Entry 8AA0 (electron microscopy, 3.20 A resolution); this record covers chains A and I of the 8 polymer chains in the assembly.

# Chain A (and I)
Name: SusC homolog
Organism: Bacteroides thetaiotaomicron VPI-5482
Notes: chain I of this document is another copy of the same molecule, construct and numbering; everything in this record applies to it too
UniProtKB: Q8A6W3 (Q8A6W3_BACTN); residues -24 to 1016 here correspond to UniProt positions 1-1041 (UniProt number = residue number + 25)
Chain sequence (1041 residues; each row starts with the number of its first residue; numbers below 1 keep their minus sign (Met-24 is residue -24)):
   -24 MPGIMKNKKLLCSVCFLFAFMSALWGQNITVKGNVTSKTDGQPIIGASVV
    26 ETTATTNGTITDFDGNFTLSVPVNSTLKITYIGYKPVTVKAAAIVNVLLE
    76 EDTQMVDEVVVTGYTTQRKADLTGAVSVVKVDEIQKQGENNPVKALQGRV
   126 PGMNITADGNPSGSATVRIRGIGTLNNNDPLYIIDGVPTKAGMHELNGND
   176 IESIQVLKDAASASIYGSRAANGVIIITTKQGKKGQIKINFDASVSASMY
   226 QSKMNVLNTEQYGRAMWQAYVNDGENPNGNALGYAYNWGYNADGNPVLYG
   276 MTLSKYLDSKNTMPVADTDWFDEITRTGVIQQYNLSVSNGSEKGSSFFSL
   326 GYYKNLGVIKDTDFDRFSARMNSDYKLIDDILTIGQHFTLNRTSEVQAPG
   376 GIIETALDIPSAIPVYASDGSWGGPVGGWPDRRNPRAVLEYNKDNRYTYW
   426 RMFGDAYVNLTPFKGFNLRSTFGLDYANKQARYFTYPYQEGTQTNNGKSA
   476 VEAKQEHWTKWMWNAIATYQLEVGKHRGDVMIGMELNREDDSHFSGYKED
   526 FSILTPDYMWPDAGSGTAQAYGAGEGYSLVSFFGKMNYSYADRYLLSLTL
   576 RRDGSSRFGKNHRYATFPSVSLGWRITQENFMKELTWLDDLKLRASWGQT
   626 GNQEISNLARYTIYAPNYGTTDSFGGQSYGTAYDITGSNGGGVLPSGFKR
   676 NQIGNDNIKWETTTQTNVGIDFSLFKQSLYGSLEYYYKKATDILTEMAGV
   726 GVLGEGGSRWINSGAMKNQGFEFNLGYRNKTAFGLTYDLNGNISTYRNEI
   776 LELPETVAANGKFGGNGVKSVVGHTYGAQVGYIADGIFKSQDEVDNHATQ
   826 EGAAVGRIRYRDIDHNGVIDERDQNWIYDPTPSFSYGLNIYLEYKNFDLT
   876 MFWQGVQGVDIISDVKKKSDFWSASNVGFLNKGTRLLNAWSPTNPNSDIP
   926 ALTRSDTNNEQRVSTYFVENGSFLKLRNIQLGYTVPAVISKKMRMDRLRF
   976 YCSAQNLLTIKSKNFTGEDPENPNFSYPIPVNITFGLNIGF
Unresolved in the structure: -24 to 92
Ion coordination: Mg2+: Asp837, Asp839, Asn841, Val843, Asp848
Residues lining bound ligands:
  - beta-D-fructofuranose (FRU), molecule 1: Ala166, Gly167, His169, Glu170, Glu370, Gln372, Tyr422, Tyr424, Lys454, Glu481, Trp483, Asp516, Glu550
  - beta-D-fructofuranose (FRU), molecule 2: Glu379, Thr380, Asp406, Arg407, Gln468, Phe649, Asn901, Val902

# How chain A and chain I interact
Contacting residue pairs (108):
  Ile212(A) - Lys318(I)
  Ile212(A) - Lys351(I)
  Ile212(A) - Leu352(I)  hydrophobic
  Ile214(A) - Leu352(I)  hydrophobic
  Ile214(A) - Leu357(I)  hydrophobic
  Ile214(A) - Ile359(I)  hydrophobic
  Val312(A) - Tyr350(I)  hydrophobic
  Val312(A) - Leu352(I)  hydrophobic
  Asn314(A) - Lys318(I)  hydrogen bond (side chain-backbone)
  Asn314(A) - Gly319(I)
  Asn314(A) - Tyr350(I)
  Gly315(A) - Lys318(I)
  Ser316(A) - Lys318(I)
  Lys318(A) - Ile212(I)
  Lys318(A) - Asn314(I)  hydrogen bond (backbone-side chain)
  Lys318(A) - Gly315(I)
  Lys318(A) - Ser316(I)
  Lys318(A) - Gly319(I)  hydrogen bond (side chain-backbone)
  Gly319(A) - Asn314(I)
  Gly319(A) - Lys318(I)  hydrogen bond (backbone-side chain)
  Ser321(A) - Tyr350(I)
  Phe322(A) - Tyr350(I)
  Phe323(A) - Tyr350(I)
  Phe323(A) - Gln361(I)
  Met346(A) - Gln361(I)
  Met346(A) - Phe363(I)  hydrophobic
  Tyr350(A) - Ile212(I)  hydrophobic
  Tyr350(A) - Val312(I)  hydrophobic
  Tyr350(A) - Asn314(I)
  Tyr350(A) - Ser321(I)
  Tyr350(A) - Phe322(I)
  Tyr350(A) - Phe323(I)
  Lys351(A) - Ile212(I)
  Leu352(A) - Ile212(I)  hydrophobic
  Leu352(A) - Ile214(I)  hydrophobic
  Ile353(A) - Arg969(I)
  Ile353(A) - Phe1016(I)
  Leu357(A) - Ile214(I)  hydrophobic
  Ile359(A) - Ile214(I)  hydrophobic
  Gln361(A) - Phe323(I)
  Gln361(A) - Met346(I)
  Phe363(A) - Met346(I)  hydrophobic
  Phe363(A) - Phe363(I)  hydrophobic
  Phe363(A) - Leu365(I)  hydrophobic
  Leu365(A) - Phe363(I)  hydrophobic
  Trp425(A) - Leu449(I)  hydrophobic
  Trp425(A) - Tyr451(I)
  Met427(A) - Met427(I)  hydrophobic
  Ala431(A) - Phe323(I)  hydrophobic
  Tyr451(A) - Trp425(I)
  Tyr451(A) - Asn453(I)  hydrogen bond
  Asn453(A) - Tyr451(I)  hydrogen bond
  Asn453(A) - Asn453(I)
  Asn453(A) - His482(I)
  Gln455(A) - His482(I)
  Gln455(A) - Phe519(I)
  Ala478(A) - Phe519(I)  hydrophobic
  Gln480(A) - Gln480(I)
  Gln480(A) - His482(I)  hydrogen bond
  Gln480(A) - Phe519(I)
  His482(A) - Asn453(I)
  His482(A) - Gln455(I)
  His482(A) - Gln480(I)  hydrogen bond
  Phe519(A) - Gln455(I)
  Phe519(A) - Ala478(I)  hydrophobic
  Phe519(A) - Gln480(I)
  Tyr522(A) - Ala545(I)
  Lys523(A) - Gln544(I)
  Tyr533(A) - Pro641(I)
  Tyr533(A) - Phe673(I)
  Trp535(A) - Ser517(I)
  Trp535(A) - Gly547(I)
  Trp535(A) - Ala548(I)
  Pro536(A) - Ala545(I)
  Pro536(A) - Tyr546(I)
  Pro536(A) - Gly547(I)
  Asp537(A) - Tyr546(I)
  Asp537(A) - Gly547(I)  hydrogen bond (backbone-backbone)
  Asp537(A) - Ala548(I)
  Ala538(A) - Pro641(I)
  Thr542(A) - Val668(I)
  Ala543(A) - Ala543(I)
  Ala543(A) - Gln544(I)
  Ala543(A) - Ala545(I)
  Gln544(A) - Lys523(I)
  Gln544(A) - Ala543(I)
  Ala545(A) - Tyr522(I)
  Ala545(A) - Pro536(I)
  Ala545(A) - Ala543(I)
  Tyr546(A) - Pro536(I)
  Tyr546(A) - Asp537(I)
  Gly547(A) - Trp535(I)
  Gly547(A) - Pro536(I)
  Gly547(A) - Asp537(I)  hydrogen bond (backbone-side chain)
  Ala548(A) - Trp535(I)
  Gly549(A) - Trp535(I)
  Pro641(A) - Tyr533(I)
  Pro641(A) - Asp537(I)
  Pro641(A) - Ala538(I)
  Tyr643(A) - Ser540(I)
  Thr645(A) - Lys523(I)
  Gly666(A) - Gly666(I)
  Val668(A) - Asp525(I)
  Val668(A) - Ser540(I)
  Val668(A) - Thr542(I)
  Ser671(A) - Ser540(I)
  Phe673(A) - Ser527(I)
  Phe673(A) - Tyr533(I)
Other interface residues (no listed pair), chain A (68 interface residues in all): Lys213, Leu310, Ser320, Leu325, Leu449, Lys479, Ser517, His518, Gly521, Asp525, Ser527, Ser540, Gly541, Arg969, Phe1016
Other interface residues (no listed pair), chain I (69 interface residues in all): Lys213, Leu310, Ser320, Leu325, Ile353, Ala431, Lys479, His518, Gly521, Gly539, Gly541, Gly549, Tyr643, Thr645, Ser671

# In short
68 residues of chain A and 69 residues of chain I are in contact, with 10 hydrogen bonds. Among the polar
pairs are Asn314(A)-Lys318(I), Lys318(A)-Gly319(I) and Tyr451(A)-Asn453(I). Ligands of chain A:
beta-D-fructofuranose. The Mg2+ site is built by Asp837(A), Asp839(A), Asn841(A), Val843(A) and Asp848(A).
Chain A and chain I are both SusC homolog (Bacteroides thetaiotaomicron VPI-5482); the structure, Levan
utilisation machinery (utilisome) with levan fructo-oligosaccharides DP 8-12, was determined by electron
microscopy, deposited together with 8A9Y, 8AA1, 8AA2 and 8AA3.
